PDB entry 8ED9 | electron microscopy, 3.40 A resolution | chains B and C of the 8 polymer chains in the assembly

Chain B (and C):
Protein: Transient receptor potential cation channel, subfamily M, member 3
From: Mus musculus
Notes: chain C of this document is another copy of the same molecule, construct and numbering; everything in this record applies to it too
UniProt: Q5F4S7 (Q5F4S7_MOUSE); residue numbers follow UniProt; this construct covers 2-1344
Sequence (1343 residues; numbered 2 to 1344; the number before each row is that of its first residue):
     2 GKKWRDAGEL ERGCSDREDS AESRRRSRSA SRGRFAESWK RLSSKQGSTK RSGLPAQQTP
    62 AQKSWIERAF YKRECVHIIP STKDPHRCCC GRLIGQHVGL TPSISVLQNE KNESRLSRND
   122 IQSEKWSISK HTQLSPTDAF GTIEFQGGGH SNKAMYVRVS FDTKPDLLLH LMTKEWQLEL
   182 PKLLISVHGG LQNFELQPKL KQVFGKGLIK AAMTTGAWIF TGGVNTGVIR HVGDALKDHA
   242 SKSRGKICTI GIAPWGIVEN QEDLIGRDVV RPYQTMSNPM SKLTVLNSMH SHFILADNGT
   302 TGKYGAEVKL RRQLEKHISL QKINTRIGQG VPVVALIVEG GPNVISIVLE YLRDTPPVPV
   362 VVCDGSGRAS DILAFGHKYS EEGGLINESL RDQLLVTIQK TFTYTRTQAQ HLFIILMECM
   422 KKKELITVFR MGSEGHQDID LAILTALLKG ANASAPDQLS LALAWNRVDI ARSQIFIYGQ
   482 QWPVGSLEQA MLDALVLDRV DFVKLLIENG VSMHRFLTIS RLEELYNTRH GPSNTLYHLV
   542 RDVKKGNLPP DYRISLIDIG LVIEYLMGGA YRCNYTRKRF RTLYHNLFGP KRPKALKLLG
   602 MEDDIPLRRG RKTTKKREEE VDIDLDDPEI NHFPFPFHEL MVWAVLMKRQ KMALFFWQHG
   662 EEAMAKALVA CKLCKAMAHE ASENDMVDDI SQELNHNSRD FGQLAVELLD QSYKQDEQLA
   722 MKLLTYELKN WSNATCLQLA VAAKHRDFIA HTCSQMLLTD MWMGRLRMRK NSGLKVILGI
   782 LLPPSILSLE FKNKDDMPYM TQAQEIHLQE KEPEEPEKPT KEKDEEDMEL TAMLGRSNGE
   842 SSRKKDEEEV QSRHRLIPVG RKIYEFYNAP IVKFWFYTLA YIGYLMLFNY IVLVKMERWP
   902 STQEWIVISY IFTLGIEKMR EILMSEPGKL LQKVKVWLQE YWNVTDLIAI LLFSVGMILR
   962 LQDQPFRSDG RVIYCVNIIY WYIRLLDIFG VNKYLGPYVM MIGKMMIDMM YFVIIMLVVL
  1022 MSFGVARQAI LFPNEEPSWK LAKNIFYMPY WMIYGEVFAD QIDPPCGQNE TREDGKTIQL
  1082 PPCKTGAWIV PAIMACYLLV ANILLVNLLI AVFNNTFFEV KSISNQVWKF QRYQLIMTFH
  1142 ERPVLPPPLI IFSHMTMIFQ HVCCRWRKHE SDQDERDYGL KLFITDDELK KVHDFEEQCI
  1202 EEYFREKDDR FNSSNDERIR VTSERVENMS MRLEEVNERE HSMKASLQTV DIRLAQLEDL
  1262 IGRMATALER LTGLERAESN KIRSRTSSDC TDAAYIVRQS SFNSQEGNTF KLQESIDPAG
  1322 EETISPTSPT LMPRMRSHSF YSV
Not modelled in the structure: 2-128, 383-396, 589-631, 795-860, 1068-1079, 1165-1176, 1244-1344
Ligand contacts:
  - 1,2-diacyl-glycerol-3-sn-phosphate (3PH), molecule 1: E941, Y942, W943, T946, I949, L953, V977, N978, I980, Y981, I984, L987, V1000, I1003, G1004, M1007, Q1132
  - 1,2-diacyl-glycerol-3-sn-phosphate (3PH), molecule 2: V1020, S1023, F1024, I1094, Y1098, V1101
  - 9Z9 ((3beta,14beta,17beta,25R)-3-[4-methoxy-3-(methoxymethyl)butoxy]spirost-5-en), molecule 1: M887, N890, Y891, Y983
  - 9Z9, molecule 2: P1038, S1039, W1040
  - PIO ([(2R)-2-octanoyloxy-3-[oxidanyl-[(1R,2R,3S,4R,5R,6S)-2,3,6-tris(oxidanyl)-4,5-diphosphonooxy-cyclohexyl]oxy-phosphoryl]oxy-propyl] octanoate): W763, R770, K771, N772, S773, L775, I778, F875, W876, T879, I883, I989, F990, V992, N993, K994

Chain B / chain C interface:
Pairs across the interface (98; chain B residue first):
  G148(B) with I508(C); G511(C), hydrogen bond (backbone-backbone); S513(C)
  G149(B) with I508(C)
  K154(B) with E1198(C), salt bridge
  N194(B) with Y479(C)
  E196(B) with Y479(C)
  R245(B) with E1203(C), salt bridge; R1206(C); E1207(C), salt bridge; D1210(C), salt bridge
  Q275(B) with S513(C); R516(C)
  M277(B) with L488(C), hydrophobic; G511(C)
  M281(B) with Q482(C)
  Y1012(B) with N993(C); Y995(C); L996(C)
  F1013(B) with Y999(C), hydrophobic
  I1015(B) with F990(C), hydrophobic
  I1016(B) with I1003(C), hydrophobic
  V1019(B) with Y983(C); F990(C), hydrophobic
  M1022(B) with Y983(C), hydrophobic
  S1023(B) with Y983(C)
  V1026(B) with N890(C); I979(C), hydrophobic
  A1027(B) with I980(C), hydrophobic
  Q1029(B) with L894(C)
  A1030(B) with V893(C); R972(C), hydrogen bond (backbone-side chain); C976(C), hydrophobic
  I1031(B) with V973(C), hydrophobic; C976(C), hydrophobic
  P1034(B) with K896(C); R972(C)
  E1036(B) with V895(C); K896(C), hydrogen bond (backbone-backbone)
  E1037(B) with K896(C), salt bridge
  P1038(B) with V895(C)
  I1046(B) with L894(C), hydrophobic
  V1058(B) with Y1055(C); E1057(C)
  F1059(B) with E1057(C); F1059(C), hydrophobic
  A1060(B) with Y1048(C); E1057(C), hydrogen bond (backbone-side chain)
  T1086(B) with S969(C); D970(C); V973(C)
  P1092(B) with W1052(C)
  I1094(B) with I980(C), hydrophobic
  M1095(B) with W1052(C), hydrophobic
  A1096(B) with Y1051(C), hydrogen bond (backbone-side chain); W1052(C)
  L1099(B) with W1052(C), hydrophobic; Y1055(C)
  L1100(B) with M1010(C); Y1051(C); Y1055(C)
  I1104(B) with M1010(C), hydrophobic; Y1055(C); L1110(C), hydrophobic; F1114(C)
  L1105(B) with I1003(C), hydrophobic; M1006(C), hydrophobic; M1007(C); M1010(C), hydrophobic
  N1108(B) with I1111(C); F1114(C)
  L1109(B) with I1003(C), hydrophobic; M1006(C), hydrophobic
  A1112(B) with F1114(C)
  V1113(B) with F1118(C), hydrophobic
  N1115(B) with N1115(C)
  N1116(B) with N1115(C); F1118(C)
  D1217(B) with N1216(C), hydrogen bond
  I1220(B) with R1219(C)
  R1221(B) with R1219(C)
  S1224(B) with T1223(C); R1226(C)
  V1227(B) with R1226(C); M1230(C)
  E1228(B) with R1226(C), salt bridge
  M1230(B) with M1230(C), hydrophobic
  S1231(B) with M1230(C)
  L1234(B) with M1230(C), hydrophobic; L1234(C), hydrophobic
  E1235(B) with R1233(C), salt bridge
  N1238(B) with R1233(C); E1236(C); V1237(C); R1240(C), hydrogen bond
  E1241(B) with R1240(C)
  H1242(B) with H1242(C)
  S1243(B) with H1242(C)
Interface residues without a listed pair, chain B (75 interface residues in all): Q147, G150, R231, S244, D1009, V1020, F1033, N1035, L1042, G1056, D1064, G1087, I1090, N1103, L1106, I1111, T1223
Interface residues without a listed pair, chain C (68 interface residues in all): E509, V512, H515, Y891, V977, I984, M1002, V1014, G1056, V1107, I1220, V1227

In short:
75 residues of chain B face 68 of chain C across their interface, with 7 hydrogen bonds and 7 salt bridges.
Polar contacts include K154(B)-E1198(C), R245(B)-E1203(C) and R245(B)-E1207(C). Ligands of chain B: compound
9Z9, 1,2-diacyl-glycerol-3-sn-phosphate and compound PIO.
Both chains are Transient receptor potential cation channel, subfamily M, member 3 (Mus musculus). Entry 8ED9
(cryo-EM structure of TRPM3 ion channel in the presence with PIP2 and PregS, state 2) was determined by
electron microscopy (same publication as 8DDQ, 8DDR, 8DDS, 8DDT, 8DDU, 8DDV and 4 further entries).
